7DLZ - chains A and C of the 6 polymer chains in the assembly; structure by X-ray diffraction, 3.00 A resolution.

== Chain A (and C) ==
Protein: U1 small nuclear ribonucleoprotein A
Source organism: Homo sapiens
Notes: chain C of this document is another copy of the same molecule, construct and numbering; everything in this record applies to it too
UniProtKB: P09012 (SNRPA_HUMAN); residues 1-102 here = UniProt positions 1-102
Sequence (102 residues; each row starts with the number of its first residue):
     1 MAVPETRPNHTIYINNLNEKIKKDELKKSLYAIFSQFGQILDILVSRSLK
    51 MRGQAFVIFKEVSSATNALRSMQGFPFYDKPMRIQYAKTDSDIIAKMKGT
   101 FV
Unresolved in the structure: 1-4, 101-102 (chain C: 1-5)
UniProt features mapped onto this chain:
  - modified residue: Ala2 (N-acetylalanine), Lys60 (N6-acetyllysine)
  - mutagenesis: Thr11 (T11V: Abolishes RNA binding), Tyr13 (Y13F: Substantially reduces RNA binding), Asn15 (N15V: Abolishes RNA binding), Asn16 (N16V: Substantially reduces RNA binding), Arg52 (R52Q: Abolishes RNA binding)

== Interface between chain A and chain C ==
Contacting residue pairs (22):
  Glu25(A) - Lys28(C)
  Lys28(A) - Glu25(C)  salt bridge
  Lys28(A) - Tyr78(C)
  Ser29(A) - Ser29(C)  hydrogen bond
  Ser29(A) - Ala32(C)
  Ala32(A) - Phe77(C)
  Ala32(A) - Tyr78(C)  hydrogen bond (backbone-backbone)
  Ile33(A) - Ile33(C)  hydrophobic
  Ser35(A) - Tyr78(C)
  Ser35(A) - Asp79(C)  hydrogen bond (side chain-backbone)
  Gln36(A) - Phe75(C)
  Gln36(A) - Pro76(C)  hydrogen bond (side chain-backbone)
  Gln36(A) - Asp79(C)
  Met72(A) - Phe75(C)  hydrophobic
  Phe75(A) - Gln36(C)
  Phe75(A) - Met72(C)  hydrophobic
  Pro76(A) - Gln36(C)  hydrogen bond (backbone-side chain)
  Phe77(A) - Ala32(C)  hydrophobic
  Tyr78(A) - Lys28(C)
  Tyr78(A) - Ala32(C)  hydrogen bond (backbone-backbone)
  Tyr78(A) - Ser35(C)
  Asp79(A) - Ser35(C)  hydrogen bond (backbone-side chain)
Other interface residues (no listed pair), chain C (14 interface residues in all): Tyr31

== In short ==
The interface between chain A and chain C involves 13 residues on one side and 14 on the other, with 7
hydrogen bonds and 1 salt bridge. Among the polar pairs are Lys28(A)-Glu25(C), Ser29(A)-Ser29(C) and
Ser35(A)-Asp79(C). UniProt lists 5 mutagenesis sites on chain A.
Chain A and chain C are both U1 small nuclear ribonucleoprotein A (Homo sapiens); the structure, Crystal
Structure of Methyltransferase Ribozyme, was determined by X-ray diffraction (same publication as 7DWH).
